Entry 1SJ7 (X-ray diffraction, 2.50 A resolution); this record covers chain A.

[Chain A]
Name: Talin 1
Source organism: Mus musculus
UniProtKB: P26039 (TLN1_MOUSE); residues 482-655 here = UniProt positions 482-655
Sequence (174 residues; numbered 482 to 655; the number before each row is that of its first residue):
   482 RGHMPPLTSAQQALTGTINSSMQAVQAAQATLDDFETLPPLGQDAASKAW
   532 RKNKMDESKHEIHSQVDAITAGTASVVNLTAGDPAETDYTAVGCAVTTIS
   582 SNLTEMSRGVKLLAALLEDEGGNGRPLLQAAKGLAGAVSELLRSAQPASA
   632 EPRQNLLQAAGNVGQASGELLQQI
Unresolved in the structure: 482-487, 655
Curated features (UniProtKB/Swiss-Prot):
  - modified residue: Ser620 (Phosphoserine)

[In short]
Chain A is Talin 1 (Mus musculus); the structure, Crystal Structure of Talin Rod 482-655, was determined by
X-ray diffraction (same publication as 1SJ8 and 1T01).
